Entry 2J5G (X-ray diffraction, 1.46 A resolution); this record covers chains A and E of the 6 polymer chains in the assembly.

== Chain A (and E) ==
Molecule: ALR4455 protein
From: Anabaena sp
Notes: EC 3.7.1.7; chain E of this document is another copy of the same molecule, construct and numbering; everything in this record applies to it too
UniProt: Q8YNV6 (Q8YNV6_ANASP); residues 1-253 here = UniProt positions 1-253
Chain sequence (263 residues; numbered -9 to 253; the number before each row is that of its first residue; numbers below 1 keep their minus sign (Met-9 is residue -9)):
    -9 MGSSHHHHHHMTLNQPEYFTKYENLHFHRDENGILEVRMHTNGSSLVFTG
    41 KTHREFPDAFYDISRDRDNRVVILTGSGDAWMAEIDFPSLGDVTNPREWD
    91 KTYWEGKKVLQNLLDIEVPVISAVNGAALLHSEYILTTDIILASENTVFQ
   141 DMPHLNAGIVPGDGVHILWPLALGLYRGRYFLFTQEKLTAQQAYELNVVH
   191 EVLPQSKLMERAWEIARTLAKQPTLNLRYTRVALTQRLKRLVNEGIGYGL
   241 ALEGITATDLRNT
Not modelled in the structure: -9 to 4

== How chain A and chain E interact ==
Pairs across the interface (21; chain A residue first):
  Asn85(A) - Asn252(E)  hydrogen bond
  Pro86(A) - Ile245(E)  hydrophobic
  Pro86(A) - Asn252(E)
  Arg87(A) - Asp249(E)  salt bridge
  Arg87(A) - Asn252(E)
  Arg87(A) - Thr253(E)
  Tyr93(A) - Tyr238(E)  hydrogen bond
  Gly237(A) - Tyr238(E)
  Tyr238(A) - Tyr93(E)  hydrogen bond
  Tyr238(A) - Gly237(E)
  Tyr238(A) - Tyr238(E)
  Ala241(A) - Ile245(E)
  Ile245(A) - Pro86(E)  hydrophobic
  Ile245(A) - Ala241(E)
  Ile245(A) - Ile245(E)  hydrophobic
  Thr248(A) - Thr248(E)
  Asp249(A) - Arg87(E)  salt bridge
  Asn252(A) - Asn85(E)
  Asn252(A) - Pro86(E)
  Asn252(A) - Arg87(E)  hydrogen bond (backbone-side chain)
  Thr253(A) - Arg87(E)
Interface residues without a listed pair, chain A (14 interface residues in all): Lys97, Leu242
Interface residues without a listed pair, chain E (14 interface residues in all): Lys97, Leu242

== Summary ==
Chain A and chain E each contribute 14 residues to their interface, with 4 hydrogen bonds and 2 salt bridges.
Among the polar pairs are Arg87(A)-Asp249(E), Asn85(A)-Asn252(E) and Tyr93(A)-Tyr238(E).
Chain A and chain E are both ALR4455 protein (Anabaena sp); the structure, The Native structure of a
beta-Diketone Hydrolase from the Cyanobacterium Anabaena sp. PCC 7120, was determined by X-ray diffraction
(same publication as 2J5S).
